Entry 3V3Y (X-ray diffraction, 2.80 A resolution); this record covers chains L and M of the 3 polymer chains in the assembly.

[Chain L]
Molecule: Reaction center protein L chain
From: Rhodobacter sphaeroides
Reference sequence: P0C0Y8 (RCEL_RHOSH); residues 1-281 here correspond to UniProt positions 2-282 (UniProt number = residue number + 1)
Chain sequence (281 residues; row label = number of the first residue in the row):
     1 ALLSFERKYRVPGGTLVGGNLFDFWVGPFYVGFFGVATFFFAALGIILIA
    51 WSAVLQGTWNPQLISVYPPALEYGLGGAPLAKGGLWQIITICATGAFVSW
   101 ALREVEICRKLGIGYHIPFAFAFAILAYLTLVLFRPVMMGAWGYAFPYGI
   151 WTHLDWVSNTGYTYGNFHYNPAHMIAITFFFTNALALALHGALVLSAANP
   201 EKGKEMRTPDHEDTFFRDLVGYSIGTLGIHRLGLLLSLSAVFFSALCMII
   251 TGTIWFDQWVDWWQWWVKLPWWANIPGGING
Metal / ion sites: Fe ion: His190, His230 (shared with His219(M), Glu234(M), His266(M) of chain M)
Residues lining bound ligands:
  - bacteriochlorophyll a (BCL), molecule 1: Ile46, Tyr128, Leu131, Phe146, Ile150, Trp151, His153, Leu154, Trp156, Val157
  - bacteriochlorophyll a (BCL), molecule 2: Phe97, Phe121, Ala124, Ile125, Ala127, Tyr128, Leu131, Trp156, Val157, Ser158, Thr160, Gly161, Tyr162, Asn166, Phe167, His168, His173, Ala176, Ile177, Phe180, Phe181, Ser244, Ala245, Cys247, Met248
  - bacteriochlorophyll a (BCL), molecule 3: Val157, Tyr162, His168, Phe181
  - bacteriochlorophyll a (BCL), molecule 4: His168, Met174, Ile177, Thr178, Phe181, Thr182, Leu185
  - bacteriopheophytin a (BPH), molecule 1: Thr38, Phe41, Ala42, Ile49, Cys92, Ala93, Ala96, Phe97, Trp100, Glu104, Ile117, Ala120, Phe121, Phe123, Ala124, Tyr128, Phe146, Tyr148, Gly149, Ile150, His153, Leu238, Val241
  - bacteriopheophytin a (BPH), molecule 2: Phe181, Ala184, Leu185, Ala188, Leu189, Phe216, Leu219, Val220
  - 1,4-diethylene dioxide (DIO): Phe123, Ser239, Phe242, Phe243
  - ubiquinone-10 (U10), molecule 1: Val26, Phe29, Tyr30, Val31, Gly35, Thr38, Phe39, Trp100, Arg103
  - ubiquinone-10 (U10), molecule 2: Ile175, Thr178, Phe179, Thr182, Ala186, Leu189, His190, Leu193, Phe216, Tyr222, Ser223, Ile224, Gly225, Thr226, Ile229, Leu232, Leu236, Phe243

[Chain M]
Molecule: Reaction center protein M chain
From: Rhodobacter sphaeroides
Reference sequence: P0C0Y9 (RCEM_RHOSH); residues 1-302 here correspond to UniProt positions 2-303 (UniProt number = residue number + 1)
Chain sequence (302 residues; row label = number of the first residue in the row):
     1 AEYQNIFTQVQVRGPADLGMTEDVNLANRSGVGPFSTLLGWFGNAQLGPI
    51 YLGSLGVLSLFSGLMWFFTIGIWFWYQAGWNPAVFLRDLFFFSLEPPAPE
   101 YGLSFAAPLKEGGLWLIASFFMFVAVWSWWGRTYLRAQALGMGKHTAWAF
   151 LSAIWLWMVLGFIRPILMGSWSEAVPYGIFSHLDWTNNFSLVHGNLFYNP
   201 FHGLSIAFLYGSALLFAMHGATILAVSRFGGERELEQIADRGTAAERAAL
   251 FWRWTMGFNATMEGIHRWAIWMAVLVTLTGGIGILLSGTVVDNWYVWGQN
   301 HG
Metal / ion sites: Fe ion: His219, Glu234, His266 (shared with His190(L), His230(L) of chain L)
Residues lining bound ligands:
  - bacteriochlorophyll a (BCL), molecule 1: Trp66, Phe67, Leu89, Met122, Trp157, Leu160, Val175, Ile179, His182, Leu183, Trp185, Thr186
  - bacteriochlorophyll a (BCL), molecule 2: Trp66, Met122, Val126, Ala153, Ile154, Leu156, Trp157, Leu160, Thr186, Asn187, Phe189, Ser190, Asn195, Leu196, Phe197, His202, Ser205, Ile206, Leu209, Tyr210, Val276, Thr277, Gly280, Gly281, Gly283, Ile284
  - bacteriochlorophyll a (BCL), molecule 3: Thr186, Phe197, Tyr210
  - bacteriochlorophyll a (BCL), molecule 4: Phe197, Gly203, Ile206, Ala207, Tyr210, Gly211, Leu214
  - bacteriopheophytin a (BPH), molecule 1: Ser59, Leu60, Gly63, Leu64, Trp66, Phe67, Phe68, Ala125, Val126, Trp129, Thr133, Thr146, Ala149, Phe150, Ser152, Ala153, Ala273, Thr277
  - bacteriopheophytin a (BPH), molecule 2: Tyr210, Ala213, Leu214, Ala217, Met218, Trp252, Thr255, Met256
  - speroidenone (SPN): Trp66, Phe67, Phe68, Ile70, Gly71, Phe74, Trp75, Phe85, Phe105, Trp115, Leu116, Ser119, Phe120, Met122, Phe123, Trp157, Met158, Leu160, Gly161, Phe162, Trp171, Val175, Tyr177, Gly178, Ile179, His182
  - ubiquinone-10 (U10): Leu214, Leu215, Met218, His219, Thr222, Ile223, Ala245, Ala248, Ala249, Trp252, Met256, Phe258, Asn259, Ala260, Thr261, Met262, Ile265, Trp268, Met272
Curated features (UniProtKB/Swiss-Prot):
  - binding site ((7R,8Z)-bacteriochlorophyll b): His182, His202
  - binding site (Fe cation): His219, Glu234, His266
  - binding site (a ubiquinone): Trp252

[Interface between chain L and chain M]
Residue-residue contacts (209; chain L residue first):
  Leu3(L) with Arg253(M); Asn259(M)
  Phe5(L) with Arg241(M); Glu246(M); Leu250(M), hydrophobic
  Glu6(L) with Leu250(M); Arg253(M); Trp254(M), hydrogen bond
  Lys8(L) with Glu246(M), salt bridge
  Tyr9(L) with Thr243(M), hydrogen bond; Glu246(M), hydrogen bond; Arg247(M); Leu250(M), hydrophobic; Trp254(M)
  Arg10(L) with Trp254(M)
  Trp25(L) with Trp254(M)
  Pro28(L) with Arg253(M); Trp254(M); Gly257(M)
  Phe29(L) with Trp254(M); Thr255(M); Met256(M); Gly257(M)
  Tyr30(L) with Trp254(M), hydrogen bond (backbone-backbone)
  Trp100(L) with Thr255(M)
  Arg103(L) with Trp254(M); Thr255(M), hydrogen bond (side chain-backbone)
  Glu104(L) with Phe251(M); Thr255(M)
  Ile107(L) with Phe251(M), hydrophobic; Trp254(M), hydrophobic; Thr255(M)
  Cys108(L) with Phe251(M), hydrophobic
  Lys110(L) with Trp254(M)
  Leu111(L) with Arg247(M), hydrogen bond (backbone-side chain); Leu250(M); Phe251(M); Trp254(M), hydrophobic
  Gly112(L) with Arg228(M), hydrogen bond (backbone-side chain); Phe229(M)
  Ile113(L) with Ala225(M); Val226(M), hydrophobic; Arg228(M), hydrogen bond (backbone-side chain); Phe229(M), hydrophobic
  Gly114(L) with Ala225(M), hydrogen bond (backbone-backbone); Arg228(M)
  His116(L) with Gln4(M), hydrogen bond (side chain-backbone); Ala221(M); Leu224(M); Ala225(M)
  Ile117(L) with Ala221(M); Thr222(M); Phe251(M), hydrophobic; Trp252(M), hydrophobic
  Trp151(L) with Phe197(M)
  Leu154(L) with Phe197(M)
  Asp155(L) with Tyr198(M)
  Val157(L) with Phe197(M), hydrophobic
  Ser158(L) with Phe197(M)
  Tyr162(L) with Asn187(M), hydrogen bond; Leu191(M)
  Asn166(L) with Asn187(M)
  His168(L) with Leu183(M), hydrogen bond (side chain-backbone); Thr186(M); Asn187(M)
  Tyr169(L) with Phe180(M), hydrophobic; Asp184(M), hydrogen bond
  Met174(L) with Phe180(M), hydrophobic; Leu183(M), hydrophobic
  Phe180(L) with Ala213(M), hydrophobic
  Asn183(L) with Ser212(M); Ala213(M), hydrogen bond (side chain-backbone); Phe216(M)
  Ala184(L) with Ala273(M)
  Ala186(L) with Phe216(M)
  Leu187(L) with Ser212(M); Phe216(M), hydrophobic; Ala269(M); Met272(M), hydrophobic
  Ala188(L) with Ala273(M)
  Leu189(L) with Thr146(M)
  His190(L) with His219(M); Glu234(M), salt bridge; His266(M), hydrogen bond
  Gly191(L) with His266(M)
  Ala192(L) with His145(M); Thr146(M); Ile270(M), hydrophobic
  Val194(L) with Glu234(M); Leu235(M); His266(M)
  Leu195(L) with His145(M); Glu263(M); His266(M); Arg267(M); Ile270(M), hydrophobic
  Ser196(L) with Met142(M); Gly143(M), hydrogen bond (backbone-backbone); His145(M)
  Ala197(L) with Leu235(M), hydrophobic
  Ala198(L) with Ile238(M), hydrophobic
  Asn199(L) with Gly143(M); His145(M); Glu263(M), hydrogen bond; Arg267(M), hydrogen bond
  Pro200(L) with Gly141(M); Gly143(M)
  Glu201(L) with Gly141(M), hydrogen bond (backbone-backbone); Met142(M); Lys144(M), salt bridge
  Met206(L) with Leu235(M)
  Arg207(L) with Glu22(M), salt bridge; Leu140(M), hydrogen bond (side chain-backbone); Gly141(M), hydrogen bond (side chain-backbone); Met142(M); Leu235(M)
  Thr208(L) with Leu235(M)
  Pro209(L) with Leu235(M)
  Asp210(L) with Met20(M)
  His211(L) with Met20(M); Glu22(M), salt bridge; Leu140(M); Met142(M)
  Glu212(L) with Leu235(M)
  Asp213(L) with Asn44(M)
  Thr214(L) with Gly19(M); Met20(M), hydrogen bond (side chain-backbone); Arg29(M); Leu140(M)
  Phe215(L) with Thr133(M); Arg136(M); Ala137(M); Leu140(M), hydrophobic; Met142(M), hydrophobic; Thr146(M)
  Arg217(L) with Asn44(M); Gln46(M); Gly48(M); Pro49(M); Ile50(M)
  Asp218(L) with Arg29(M), salt bridge; Ile50(M); Tyr51(M), hydrogen bond (backbone-backbone); Arg132(M), hydrogen bond (backbone-side chain)
  Leu219(L) with Trp129(M); Arg132(M), hydrogen bond (backbone-side chain); Thr133(M)
  Val220(L) with Ile50(M)
  Gly221(L) with Leu47(M); Gly48(M), hydrogen bond (backbone-backbone); Pro49(M); Ile50(M)
  Tyr222(L) with Leu39(M), hydrophobic; Asn44(M), hydrogen bond (side chain-backbone); Gln46(M)
  Ser223(L) with Asn44(M), hydrogen bond (backbone-side chain)
  Ile224(L) with Gly43(M); Asn44(M), hydrogen bond (backbone-backbone)
  Gly225(L) with Asn44(M)
  Thr226(L) with Glu232(M), hydrogen bond (side chain-backbone)
  Leu227(L) with Asn5(M); Leu224(M), hydrophobic; Glu232(M)
  Gly228(L) with Phe42(M)
  Ile229(L) with Phe216(M)
  His230(L) with His219(M), hydrogen bond; Gly220(M); Ile223(M); Glu234(M), salt bridge
  Arg231(L) with Tyr3(M); Asn5(M), hydrogen bond (side chain-backbone); Ile6(M), hydrogen bond (side chain-backbone); Phe7(M); Thr8(M), hydrogen bond; Trp41(M), hydrogen bond (side chain-backbone); Phe42(M), hydrogen bond (side chain-backbone)
  Leu232(L) with Phe42(M)
  Gly233(L) with Phe216(M)
  Leu234(L) with Leu224(M), hydrophobic
  Leu235(L) with Phe42(M), hydrophobic
  Ser237(L) with Ala213(M), hydrogen bond (side chain-backbone); Phe216(M); Ala217(M)
  Trp263(L) with Phe90(M), hydrophobic; Phe180(M), hydrophobic
  Trp266(L) with Leu86(M), hydrogen bond (side chain-backbone); Arg87(M), hydrogen bond (side chain-backbone)
  Val267(L) with Arg87(M); Asp88(M); Phe91(M), hydrophobic
  Trp272(L) with Ala83(M); Leu86(M), hydrophobic; Arg87(M), hydrogen bond (backbone-side chain)
  Ala273(L) with Arg87(M), hydrogen bond (backbone-side chain)
  Ile275(L) with Asn81(M); Ala83(M), hydrophobic; Val84(M), hydrophobic; Arg87(M), hydrogen bond (backbone-side chain)
  Pro276(L) with Val84(M)
  Gly277(L) with Arg87(M), hydrogen bond (backbone-side chain)
  Gly278(L) with Gln77(M), hydrogen bond (backbone-backbone); Val84(M); Asp88(M)
  Ile279(L) with Asp88(M), hydrogen bond (backbone-side chain); Phe91(M)
  Asn280(L) with Arg87(M); Asp88(M), hydrogen bond (backbone-side chain); Phe91(M)
  Gly281(L) with Arg87(M)
Interface residues without a listed pair, chain L (98 interface residues in all): Ala1, Pro118, Ala120, Phe181, Leu193, Lys204
Interface residues without a listed pair, chain M (101 interface residues in all): Asp17, Val24, Ala78, Phe92, Gln138, Asn195, Leu209, Tyr210, Leu215, Met218, Arg233, Ala239, Ala249

[Summary]
98 residues of chain L and 101 residues of chain M are in contact, with 46 hydrogen bonds and 7 salt bridges.
Polar contacts include Lys8(L)-Glu246(M), His190(L)-Glu234(M) and Glu201(L)-Lys144(M).
Chain L is Reaction center protein L chain and chain M is Reaction center protein M chain, both from
Rhodobacter sphaeroides; the structure, Photosynthetic Reaction Center From Rhodobacter Sphaeroides strain RV,
was determined by X-ray diffraction together with 3V3Z from the same study.
